PDB entry 4HWZ | X-ray diffraction, 2.40 A resolution | chains A and C of the 3 polymer chains in the assembly

== Chain A ==
Name: HLA class I histocompatibility antigen, A-68 alpha chain
Organism: Homo sapiens
UniProtKB: P01891 (1A68_HUMAN); residues 1-274 here correspond to UniProt positions 25-298 (UniProt number = residue number + 24)
Chain sequence (274 residues; each row starts with the number of its first residue):
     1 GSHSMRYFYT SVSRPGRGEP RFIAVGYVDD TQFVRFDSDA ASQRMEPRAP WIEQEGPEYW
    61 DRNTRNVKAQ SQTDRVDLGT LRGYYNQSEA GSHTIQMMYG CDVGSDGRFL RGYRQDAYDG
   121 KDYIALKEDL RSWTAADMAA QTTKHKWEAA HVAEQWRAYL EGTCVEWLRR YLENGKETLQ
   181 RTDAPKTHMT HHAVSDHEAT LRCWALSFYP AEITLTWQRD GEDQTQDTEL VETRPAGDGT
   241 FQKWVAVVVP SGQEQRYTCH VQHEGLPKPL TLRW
Cystine bridges: C101-C164, C203-C259
What the authors report for this chain:
  - specificity-determining residues: D116
  - binding site for 9-mer peptide from Pol protein (chain C): Y7, Y9, V67

== Chain C ==
Name: 9-mer peptide from Pol protein
UniProtKB: Q9YXY3 (Q9YXY3_9HIV1); residues 1-9 here correspond to UniProt positions 61-69 (UniProt number = residue number + 60)
Chain sequence (9 residues; row label = number of the first residue in the row):
     1 AIFQSSMTK

== Interface between chain A and chain C ==
Pairs across the interface - 41 pairs, chain A then chain C:
  M5(A) with A1(C)
  Y7(A) with A1(C), hydrogen bond (side chain-backbone); I2(C), hydrophobic
  Y9(A) with I2(C)
  M45(A) with I2(C), hydrophobic
  R62(A) with Q4(C), hydrogen bond
  N63(A) with A1(C); I2(C), hydrogen bond (side chain-backbone)
  N66(A) with I2(C); Q4(C), hydrogen bond
  V67(A) with I2(C), hydrophobic
  Q70(A) with S6(C)
  T73(A) with S6(C), hydrogen bond (side chain-backbone); M7(C)
  V76(A) with T8(C)
  D77(A) with T8(C); K9(C), hydrogen bond (side chain-backbone)
  T80(A) with K9(C)
  L81(A) with K9(C)
  Y84(A) with K9(C), hydrogen bond (side chain-backbone)
  Y99(A) with I2(C); F3(C), hydrogen bond (side chain-backbone)
  R114(A) with K9(C)
  D116(A) with K9(C), salt bridge
  Y123(A) with K9(C)
  T143(A) with K9(C), hydrogen bond (side chain-backbone)
  K146(A) with M7(C); T8(C); K9(C)
  W147(A) with M7(C); T8(C), hydrogen bond (side chain-backbone); K9(C)
  V152(A) with M7(C), hydrophobic
  Q155(A) with F3(C); S5(C), hydrogen bond
  W156(A) with F3(C), hydrophobic
  Y159(A) with A1(C), hydrogen bond (side chain-backbone); I2(C); F3(C)
  W167(A) with A1(C)
  Y171(A) with A1(C), hydrogen bond (side chain-backbone)
Also at the interface, not in a pair above, chain A (32 interface residues in all): Y59, A69, I95, A150
Interface features reported in the paper:
  - specific contacts: Y7(A)-A1(C), Y7(A)-I2(C) (hydrophobic contact), Y9(A)-I2(C) (hydrophobic contact), M45(A)-I2(C), R62(A)-Q4(C), N63(A)-I2(C), N66(A)-Q4(C), V67(A)-I2(C) (hydrophobic contact), Q70(A)-S6(C), T73(A)-S6(C) (hydrogen bond), D77(A)-K9(C), Y84(A)-K9(C), Y99(A)-I2(C), Y99(A)-F3(C), D116(A)-K9(C) (salt bridge), T143(A)-K9(C), W147(A)-T8(C), Q155(A)-S5(C), Y159(A)-A1(C), Y171(A)-A1(C)

== Overview ==
The interface between chain A and chain C involves 32 residues on one side and 9 on the other; the contacts
include 13 hydrogen bonds and 1 salt bridge. Among the polar pairs are D116(A)-K9(C), Y7(A)-A1(C) and
R62(A)-Q4(C). The authors report contacts between Y7(A) and A1(C), M45(A) and I2(C) and R62(A) and Q4(C) among
others; hydrophobic contacts between Y7(A) and I2(C), Y9(A) and I2(C) and V67(A) and I2(C); a hydrogen bond
between T73(A) and S6(C). The paper reports a binding site for 9-mer peptide from Pol protein (chain C) at
Y7(A), Y9(A) and V67(A); the specificity determinant D116(A).
Chain A is HLA class I histocompatibility antigen, A-68 alpha chain (Homo sapiens) and chain C is a 9-mer
peptide from Pol protein; the structure, Structure of HLA-A68 complexed with an HIV derived peptide, was
determined by X-ray diffraction together with 4HX1 and 4I48 from the same study.
